Entry 3ZPV (X-ray diffraction, 2.68 A resolution); this record covers chains A and B.

# Chain A
Name: Protein pygopus
Source organism: Drosophila melanogaster
Notes: fragment: phd domain, residues 747-804
UniProtKB: Q9V9W8 (PYGO_DROME); numbering as in UniProt (aligned over 747-804)
Sequence (62 residues; numbered 743 to 804; the number before each row is that of its first residue):
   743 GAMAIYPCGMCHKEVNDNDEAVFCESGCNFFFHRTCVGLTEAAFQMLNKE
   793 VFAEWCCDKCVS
Differences from the reference sequence: expression tag (743-746)
Metal / ion sites: Zn2+ site 1: C750, C753, H775, C778; Zn2+ site 2: C766, C770, C799, C802
Swiss-Prot annotation at these positions:
  - zinc finger: I747 (PHD-type)
Reported in the primary citation:
  - contacts within the chain: V764-L781, V764-W797, L781-W797
  - binding site for Zn2+: C770
  - mutagenesis - F773R, N790E: abolished binding to histone
  - mutagenesis - F765R: decreased binding to histone
  - mutagenesis - F765R, F773R, N790E: unchanged binding to Protein BCL9 homolog (chain B)
  - mutagenesis - F765R, F773R: decreased signaling
  - mutagenesis - N790E: decreased signaling in response to sens
  - mutagenesis - F773W (7.5-11.7 uM): increased binding to H3K4me2
  - mutagenesis - F773W: unchanged signaling in response to sens
  - allosteric site: V764

# Chain B
Name: Protein BCL9 homolog
Source organism: Drosophila melanogaster
Notes: fragment: hd1 domain, residues 321-353
UniProtKB: Q961D9 (BCL9_DROME); residue numbers follow UniProt; this construct covers 321-353
Sequence (37 residues; row label = number of the first residue in the row):
   317 GAMANHIFVFSTQLANKGAESVLSGQFQTIIAYHCTQ
Differences from the reference sequence: expression tag (317-320)

# How chain A and chain B interact
Contacting residue pairs - 32 pairs, chain A then chain B:
  V779(A) - T328(B)  hydrogen bond (backbone-side chain)
  G780(A) - T328(B)
  G780(A) - N332(B)  hydrogen bond (backbone-side chain)
  L781(A) - T328(B)
  L781(A) - N332(B)
  T782(A) - N332(B)  hydrogen bond (backbone-side chain)
  A785(A) - A331(B)
  A785(A) - N332(B)
  A785(A) - A335(B)  hydrophobic
  M788(A) - A335(B)  hydrophobic
  M788(A) - V338(B)  hydrophobic
  M788(A) - I346(B)  hydrophobic
  L789(A) - F326(B)  hydrophobic
  L789(A) - A331(B)  hydrophobic
  L789(A) - I346(B)
  E792(A) - T345(B)
  E792(A) - I347(B)
  F794(A) - H322(B)
  F794(A) - I323(B)
  F794(A) - F324(B)  hydrogen bond (backbone-backbone)
  A795(A) - F324(B)
  A795(A) - F326(B)  hydrophobic
  A795(A) - I347(B)  hydrophobic
  E796(A) - I323(B)
  E796(A) - F324(B)  hydrogen bond (backbone-backbone)
  E796(A) - V325(B)
  E796(A) - F326(B)  hydrogen bond (backbone-backbone)
  W797(A) - F326(B)
  W797(A) - T328(B)  hydrogen bond
  C798(A) - V325(B)  hydrophobic
  C798(A) - F326(B)  hydrogen bond (backbone-backbone)
  C798(A) - S327(B)
Also at the interface, not in a pair above, chain A (16 interface residues in all): S768, A784, V803
Also at the interface, not in a pair above, chain B (16 interface residues in all): M319, L339
From the paper, about this interface:
  - pairs named by the authors: L781(A)-T328(B), W797(A)-T328(B) (hydrogen bond)

# In short
The chain A/chain B interface involves 16 residues from each chain, with 8 hydrogen bonds. Among the polar
pairs are V779(A)-T328(B), G780(A)-N332(B) and T782(A)-N332(B). The authors report a contact between L781(A)
and T328(B); a hydrogen bond between W797(A) and T328(B). From the paper: a binding site for Zn2+ at C770(A);
F773R and N790E of chain A abolish binding to histone; 4 substitutions were tested in all.
Here chain A is Protein pygopus and chain B is Protein BCL9 homolog, both from Drosophila melanogaster. Entry
3ZPV (Crystal structure of Drosophila Pygo PHD finger in complex with Legless HD1 domain) was determined by
X-ray diffraction.
